6RE3 - chains T and Y of the 31 polymer chains in the assembly; structure by electron microscopy, 3.30 A resolution.

[Chain T]
Protein: ATP synthase subunit alpha
Source organism: Polytomella sp. Pringsheim 198.80
UniProt: A0ZW40 (A0ZW40_9CHLO); residues 1-562 here = UniProt positions 1-562
Chain sequence (562 residues; numbered 1 to 562; the number before each row is that of its first residue):
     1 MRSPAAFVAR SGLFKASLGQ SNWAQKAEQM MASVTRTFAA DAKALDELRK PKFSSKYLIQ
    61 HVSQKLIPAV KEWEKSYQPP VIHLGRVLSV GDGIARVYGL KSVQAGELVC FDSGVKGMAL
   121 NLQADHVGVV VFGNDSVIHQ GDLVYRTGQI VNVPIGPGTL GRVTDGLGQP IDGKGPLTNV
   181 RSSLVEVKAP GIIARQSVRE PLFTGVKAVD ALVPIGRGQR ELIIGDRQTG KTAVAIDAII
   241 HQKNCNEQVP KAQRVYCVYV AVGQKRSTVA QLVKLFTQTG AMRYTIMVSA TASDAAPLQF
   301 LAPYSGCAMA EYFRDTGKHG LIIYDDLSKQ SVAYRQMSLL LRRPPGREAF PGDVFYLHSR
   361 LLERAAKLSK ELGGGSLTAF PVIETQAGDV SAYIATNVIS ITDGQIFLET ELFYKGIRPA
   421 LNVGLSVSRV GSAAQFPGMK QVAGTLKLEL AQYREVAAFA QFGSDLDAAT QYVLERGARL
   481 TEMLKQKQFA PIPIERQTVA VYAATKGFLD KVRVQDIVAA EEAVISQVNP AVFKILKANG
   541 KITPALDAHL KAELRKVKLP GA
Not modelled in the structure: 1-39
Construct notes: conflict R266 (Lys in A0ZW40)
Ion coordination: Mg2+: T232 (together with ATP)
Ligand contacts: ATP (adenosine-5'-triphosphate): R227, Q228, T229, G230, K231, T232, A233, E384, F413, R418, P419, Q486, K487, Q488

[Chain Y]
Protein: ATP synthase subunit beta
Source organism: Polytomella sp. Pringsheim 198.80
Notes: EC 7.1.2.2
UniProt: A0ZW41 (A0ZW41_9CHLO); residue numbers follow UniProt; this construct covers 1-574
Chain sequence (574 residues; each row starts with the number of its first residue):
     1 MALRYAAGLA KNVVQRQGAS LNIARAFAAE PAPAIDAGYV SQVIGPVVDV RFDGELPSIL
    61 SSLEVEGHSV RLVLEVAQHM GDNTVRCIAM DSTDGLVRGQ KVVDTGSPIK VPVGRGTLGR
   121 IMNVIGEPVD EQGPIDAADI WSIHREAPEF TEQSTEQEIL VTGIKVVDLL APYQRGGKIG
   181 LFGGAGVGKT VLIMELINNV AKAHGGFSVF AGVGERTREG NDLYREMIES GVIKLGAERG
   241 NSKCTLVYGQ MNEPPGARAR VALTGLTVAE YFRDIEGQDV LLFVDNIFRF TQANSEVSAL
   301 LGRIPSAVGY QPTLATDLGG LQERITTTTK GSITSVQAVY VPADDLTDPA PATTFAHLDA
   361 TTVLSRSIAE LGIYPAVDPL DSTSRMLNPN VIGAEHYNVA RGVQKVLQDY KNLQDIIAIL
   421 GMDELSEEDK LTVARARKIQ RFLSQPFQVA EVFTGTPGKY VDLADTISGF QGVLTGKYDD
   481 LPEMAFYMVG DIKEVKEKAD KMAKDIASRK EADNKKVSEE LKDIPSLDKL VSEIKEVVIE
   541 EDDGLEEDFK AEALSSETVV LNEEGKSVPL PKKN
Not modelled in the structure: 1-32, 553-574
Construct notes: conflict A350 (Gly in A0ZW41), L387 (Arg in A0ZW41)
Ion coordination: Mg2+: T190, E215 (together with ADP)
Ligand contacts:
  - ADP (adenosine-5'-diphosphate): A185, G186, V187, G188, K189, T190, V191, R216, E219, Y374, F447, A450, F453
  - ATP (adenosine-5'-triphosphate): S384, R385, L387, N388, Y397, R401

[Chain T / chain Y interface]
Contacting residue pairs (136; chain T residue first):
  G99(T) with R98(Y), hydrogen bond (backbone-side chain)
  L100(T) with R98(Y), hydrogen bond (backbone-side chain)
  K101(T) with R98(Y)
  S102(T) with V97(Y)
  V103(T) with L96(Y); V97(Y)
  Q104(T) with G95(Y); L96(Y)
  A105(T) with V43(Y), hydrophobic; T93(Y); D94(Y); G95(Y), hydrogen bond (backbone-backbone); L96(Y), hydrogen bond (backbone-backbone)
  N121(T) with V43(Y); I44(Y)
  L122(T) with Q42(Y); V43(Y), hydrogen bond (backbone-backbone); I44(Y); L96(Y); R98(Y)
  Q123(T) with Q42(Y); I44(Y); R98(Y), hydrogen bond (backbone-side chain)
  A124(T) with Q42(Y), hydrogen bond (backbone-side chain)
  H126(T) with R98(Y), hydrogen bond (backbone-side chain)
  V127(T) with R98(Y)
  I150(T) with G95(Y)
  P157(T) with L545(Y); F549(Y)
  L160(T) with L545(Y), hydrophobic
  N179(T) with E546(Y); F549(Y); K550(Y), hydrogen bond
  V180(T) with F549(Y)
  R181(T) with F549(Y)
  E186(T) with D94(Y)
  K188(T) with D91(Y), salt bridge; N252(Y); E253(Y), salt bridge
  A189(T) with N252(Y)
  P190(T) with T217(Y)
  G191(T) with T217(Y)
  I192(T) with I121(Y), hydrophobic; T217(Y); G220(Y); N221(Y); Y248(Y), hydrophobic; Q250(Y)
  I193(T) with V129(Y); D130(Y); E131(Y); Y224(Y), hydrophobic; R225(Y)
  R195(T) with T217(Y); N221(Y)
  R220(T) with R216(Y)
  E247(T) with I539(Y)
  Q248(T) with I539(Y)
  V249(T) with I539(Y)
  P250(T) with V537(Y); V538(Y); I539(Y)
  K251(T) with E540(Y); D543(Y); G544(Y)
  R254(T) with I539(Y); D543(Y), salt bridge
  Y256(T) with D543(Y); L545(Y), hydrophobic
  R283(T) with D542(Y), salt bridge; D543(Y), salt bridge
  Y284(T) with D543(Y), hydrogen bond
  Y312(T) with F549(Y)
  K318(T) with L545(Y); D548(Y), salt bridge
  R343(T) with L300(Y)
  P344(T) with A299(Y), hydrophobic; P305(Y), hydrophobic
  P345(T) with V308(Y); G309(Y)
  G346(T) with V308(Y); G309(Y)
  R347(T) with V308(Y); P342(Y); A343(Y); D345(Y), salt bridge; D348(Y), salt bridge
  G352(T) with E296(Y)
  D353(T) with E296(Y)
  F355(T) with M251(Y), hydrophobic; R289(Y); Q292(Y)
  Y356(T) with E253(Y); P254(Y); P255(Y); R258(Y); E296(Y)
  S359(T) with M251(Y), hydrogen bond (side chain-backbone)
  E363(T) with R216(Y); T217(Y), hydrogen bond; M251(Y); N252(Y)
  S391(T) with A343(Y); D344(Y)
  T396(T) with A185(Y); Y340(Y), hydrogen bond (backbone-side chain); A343(Y)
  I399(T) with A185(Y); R216(Y), hydrogen bond (backbone-side chain)
  S400(T) with R216(Y), hydrogen bond (backbone-side chain); M251(Y); R289(Y), hydrogen bond
  I401(T) with R216(Y), hydrogen bond (backbone-side chain); M251(Y), hydrophobic
  T402(T) with R216(Y), hydrogen bond (backbone-side chain)
  D403(T) with R218(Y), salt bridge
  L425(T) with E370(Y)
  R429(T) with F453(Y), hydrogen bond (side chain-backbone)
  V430(T) with R218(Y)
  N529(T) with L527(Y)
  A531(T) with V531(Y), hydrophobic
  V532(T) with L527(Y), hydrophobic
  K534(T) with I534(Y)
  I535(T) with L527(Y), hydrophobic; L530(Y), hydrophobic; V531(Y), hydrophobic
  A538(T) with I534(Y), hydrophobic
  N539(T) with I534(Y)
  A545(T) with I524(Y)
  A548(T) with V517(Y), hydrophobic; I524(Y)
  H549(T) with I524(Y); P525(Y); L527(Y)
  E553(T) with L527(Y)
  R555(T) with K515(Y)
Other interface residues (no listed pair), chain T (84 interface residues in all): G106, L120, I155, G156, Q196, S197, F313, R360, A392, N397, S432, K551
Other interface residues (no listed pair), chain Y (69 interface residues in all): S41, G186, E215

[In short]
84 residues of chain T face 69 of chain Y across their interface, with 19 hydrogen bonds and 9 salt bridges.
Among the polar pairs are K188(T)-D91(Y), K188(T)-E253(Y) and R254(T)-D543(Y). Bound to chain T: ATP. Ligands
of chain Y: ATP and ADP.
Here chain T is ATP synthase subunit alpha and chain Y is ATP synthase subunit beta, both from Polytomella sp.
Pringsheim 198.80. Entry 6RE3 (Cryo-EM structure of Polytomella F-ATP synthase, Rotary substate 2B,
monomer-masked refinement) was determined by electron microscopy together with 6RD4, 6RD5, 6RD6, 6RD7, 6RD8,
6RD9 and 46 further entries from the same study.
